Entry 7DBK (X-ray diffraction, 1.80 A resolution); this record covers chains A and D of the 4 polymer chains in the assembly.

== Chain A (and D) ==
Molecule: L-lactate dehydrogenase B chain
Organism: Homo sapiens
Notes: EC 1.1.1.27; chain D of this document is another copy of the same molecule, construct and numbering; everything in this record applies to it too
Reference sequence: P07195 (LDHB_HUMAN); residue numbers follow UniProt; this construct covers 2-334
Amino-acid sequence (333 residues; row label = number of the first residue in the row):
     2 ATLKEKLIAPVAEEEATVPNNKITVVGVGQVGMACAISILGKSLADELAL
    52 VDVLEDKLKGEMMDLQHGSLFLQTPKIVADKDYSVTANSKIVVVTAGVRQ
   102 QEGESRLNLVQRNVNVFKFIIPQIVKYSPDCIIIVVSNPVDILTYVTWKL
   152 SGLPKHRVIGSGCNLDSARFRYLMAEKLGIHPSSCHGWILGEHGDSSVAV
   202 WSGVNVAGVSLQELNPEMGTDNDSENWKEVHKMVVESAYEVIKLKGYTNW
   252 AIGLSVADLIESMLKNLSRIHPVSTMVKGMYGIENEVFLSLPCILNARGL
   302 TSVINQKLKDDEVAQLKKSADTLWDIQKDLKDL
Residues lining bound ligands: NADH (NAI; 1,4-dihydronicotinamide adenine dinucleotide): V27, G28, V29, G30, Q31, V32, G33, D53, V54, L55, Y84, T96, A97, G98, V99, R100, N114, V117, I121, V137, S138, N139, V141, S162, L166, H194, Y248, T249, I253
UniProt features mapped onto this chain:
  - active site: H194 (Proton acceptor)
  - binding site (NAD(+)): R100, N139
  - binding site (substrate): R107, N139, R170, T249
  - modified residue: A2 (N-acetylalanine), K7 (N6-acetyllysine), S44 (Phosphoserine), K58 (N6-acetyllysine), K119 (N6-acetyllysine), Y240 (Phosphotyrosine), K329 (N6-acetyllysine)
  - natural variant: K7 (K7E: In LDHBD), A35 (A35E: In LDHBD), G69 (G69E: In LDHBD), R107 (R107W: In LDHBD), S129 (S129R: In LDHBD), F171 (F171V: In LDHBD), R172 (R172H: In LDHBD; R172P: In LDHBD), M175 (M175L: In LDHBD; M175V), N223 (deletion: In LDHBD), D322 (D322V: In LDHBD), W325 (W325R: In LDHBD)
  - mutagenesis: D53 (D53A: Abolishes interaction with MP31), R100 (R100A: Abolishes interaction with MP31)
Reported in the primary citation:
  - specificity-determining residues: E214, K308, K310 (by similarity / conservation)

== Interface between chain A and chain D ==
Contacting residue pairs - 59 pairs, chain A then chain D:
  K7(A) with N306(D), hydrogen bond (backbone-side chain)
  L8(A) with V304(D); I305(D); N306(D), hydrogen bond (backbone-backbone)
  I9(A) with S303(D); V304(D)
  A10(A) with S303(D); V304(D), hydrogen bond (backbone-backbone); N306(D)
  P11(A) with T302(D)
  V12(A) with K156(D); L301(D); T302(D), hydrogen bond (backbone-backbone); S303(D); V304(D), hydrophobic
  A13(A) with H157(D); R299(D); T302(D), hydrogen bond (backbone-backbone)
  E14(A) with R299(D), hydrogen bond (backbone-side chain)
  E15(A) with R299(D)
  E16(A) with R299(D), salt bridge
  T18(A) with R299(D)
  N21(A) with N21(D), hydrogen bond; N22(D); K91(D), hydrogen bond
  N22(A) with N21(D)
  S44(A) with K266(D), hydrogen bond (backbone-side chain)
  Q74(A) with E262(D), hydrogen bond; K266(D); L268(D)
  P76(A) with K266(D); N267(D)
  K91(A) with N21(D), hydrogen bond
  H157(A) with A13(D)
  E262(A) with Q74(D), hydrogen bond
  K266(A) with Q74(D), hydrogen bond; P76(D)
  N267(A) with P76(D)
  L268(A) with Q74(D)
  I295(A) with I9(D), hydrophobic
  R299(A) with A13(D); E14(D), hydrogen bond (side chain-backbone); E15(D); E16(D), salt bridge
  L301(A) with V12(D)
  T302(A) with P11(D); V12(D), hydrogen bond (backbone-backbone); A13(D), hydrogen bond (backbone-backbone)
  S303(A) with I9(D); A10(D); V12(D)
  V304(A) with L8(D); I9(D); A10(D), hydrogen bond (backbone-backbone); V12(D), hydrophobic
  I305(A) with L8(D)
  N306(A) with K7(D), hydrogen bond (side chain-backbone); L8(D), hydrogen bond (backbone-backbone); A10(D)
Interface residues without a listed pair, chain A (34 interface residues in all): E6, D47, K156, T276
Interface residues without a listed pair, chain D (33 interface residues in all): E6, S44, D47, T276, I295

== Overview ==
34 residues of chain A face 33 of chain D across their interface, with 19 hydrogen bonds and 2 salt bridges.
Polar contacts include E16(A)-R299(D), K7(A)-N306(D) and E14(A)-R299(D). Ligands of chain A: NADH. From the
paper: specificity determinants E214(A), K308(A) and K310(A).
Chain A and chain D are both L-lactate dehydrogenase B chain (Homo sapiens); the structure, Crystal structure
of human LDHB in complex with NADH, was determined by X-ray diffraction (same publication as 7DBJ).
